Entry 3RT1 (X-ray diffraction, 2.80 A resolution); this record covers chains A and D of the 4 polymer chains in the assembly.

[Chain A (and D)]
Protein: PROTEIN (Glycogen [starch] synthase isoform 2)
From: Saccharomyces cerevisiae
Notes: EC 2.4.1.11; chain D of this document is another copy of the same molecule, construct and numbering; everything in this record applies to it too
UniProt: P27472 (GYS2_YEAST); residue numbers follow UniProt; this construct covers 1-705
Chain sequence (725 residues; each row starts with the number of its first residue; numbers below 1 keep their minus sign (Met-19 is residue -19)):
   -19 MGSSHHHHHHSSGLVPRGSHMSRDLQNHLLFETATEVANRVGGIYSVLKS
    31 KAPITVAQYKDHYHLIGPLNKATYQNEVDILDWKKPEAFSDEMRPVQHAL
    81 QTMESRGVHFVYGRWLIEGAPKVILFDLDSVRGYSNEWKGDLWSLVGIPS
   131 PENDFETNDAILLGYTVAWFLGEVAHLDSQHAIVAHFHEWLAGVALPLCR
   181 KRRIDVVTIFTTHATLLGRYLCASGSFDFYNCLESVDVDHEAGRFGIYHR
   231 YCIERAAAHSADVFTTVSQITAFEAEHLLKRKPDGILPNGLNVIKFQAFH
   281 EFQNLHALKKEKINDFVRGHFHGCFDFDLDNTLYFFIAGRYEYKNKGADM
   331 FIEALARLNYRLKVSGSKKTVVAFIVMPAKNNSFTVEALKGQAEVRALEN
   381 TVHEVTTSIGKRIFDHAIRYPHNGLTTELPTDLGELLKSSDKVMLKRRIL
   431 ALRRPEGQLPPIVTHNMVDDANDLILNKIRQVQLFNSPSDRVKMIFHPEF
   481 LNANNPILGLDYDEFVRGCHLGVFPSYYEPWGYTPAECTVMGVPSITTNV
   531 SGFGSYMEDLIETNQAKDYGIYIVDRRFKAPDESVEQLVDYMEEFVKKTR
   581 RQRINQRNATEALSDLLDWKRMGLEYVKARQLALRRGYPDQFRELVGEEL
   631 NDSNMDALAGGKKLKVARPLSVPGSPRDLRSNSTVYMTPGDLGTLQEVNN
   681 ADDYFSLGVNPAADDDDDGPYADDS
Unresolved in the structure: -19 to 1, 640-705 (chain D: -19 to 1, 206-207, 640-705)
Construct notes: expression tag (-19 to 0); engineered mutation Ala589 (Arg in P27472), Ala592 (Arg in P27472)
Residues lining bound ligands:
  - 6-O-phosphono-alpha-D-glucopyranose (G6P), molecule 1: His280, Glu281, Asn284
  - 6-O-phosphono-alpha-D-glucopyranose (G6P), molecule 2: Gln283, Asn284, His286, Ala287, Lys290, His500, Arg580, Arg583, Ile584, Arg587
UniProt features mapped onto this chain:
  - binding site (UDP): Arg20, Arg320, Thr514
  - binding site (UDP-alpha-D-glucose): His193, Arg199, Arg320, Glu509, Trp511, Gly512
  - binding site (alpha-D-glucose 6-phosphate): His280, Glu281, Gln283, His286, Lys290, His500, Arg583, Arg587
  - modified residue: Ser159 (Phosphoserine), Ser363 (Phosphoserine), Ser467 (Phosphoserine), Ser651 (Phosphoserine), Ser655 (Phosphoserine), Ser661 (Phosphoserine), Ser663 (Phosphoserine), Thr668 (Phosphothreonine)
From the paper describing this entry:
  - binding site for alpha-D-glucopyranose: Asp208, Asn211, Lys324, Arg337, Tyr340, Gln461, Val462, Gln463, Tyr507, Asn529, Glu538, Arg556, Phe558, Lys559, Pro561, Glu563
  - catalytic residues: Glu509 (citing earlier work)
  - mutagenesis - D208A/N211A/R556A, E333A/Y340A/Q461A: decreased stability
  - mutagenesis - W118A/W149A/H156A, D208A/N211A: decreased catalytic activity

[Interface between chain A and chain D]
Pairs across the interface (22):
  Ser363(A) - Lys370(D)
  Phe364(A) - Val366(D)
  Val366(A) - Phe364(D)
  Leu369(A) - Val366(D)  hydrophobic
  Leu369(A) - Leu369(D)  hydrophobic
  Lys370(A) - Ser363(D)  hydrogen bond
  Ala373(A) - Pro486(D)  hydrophobic
  Arg427(A) - Asn482(D)
  Arg427(A) - Ala483(D)
  Arg427(A) - Asn484(D)  hydrogen bond (backbone-side chain)
  Arg427(A) - Asp491(D)  salt bridge
  Arg428(A) - Ala483(D)  hydrogen bond (side chain-backbone)
  Arg428(A) - Asn484(D)
  Asn482(A) - Arg427(D)  hydrogen bond
  Ala483(A) - Arg427(D)
  Ala483(A) - Arg428(D)  hydrogen bond (backbone-side chain)
  Asn484(A) - Arg427(D)
  Asn484(A) - Arg428(D)
  Asn484(A) - Ala431(D)
  Pro486(A) - Lys370(D)
  Pro486(A) - Ala373(D)  hydrophobic
  Asp491(A) - Arg427(D)  salt bridge
Interface residues without a listed pair, chain A (15 interface residues in all): Thr365, Ala431
Interface residues without a listed pair, chain D (15 interface residues in all): Thr365

[In short]
Chain A and chain D each contribute 15 residues to their interface, with 5 hydrogen bonds and 2 salt bridges.
Among the polar pairs are Arg427(A)-Asp491(D), Lys370(A)-Ser363(D) and Arg427(A)-Asn484(D). Ligands of chain
A: 6-O-phosphono-alpha-D-glucopyranose. The paper reports the catalytic residue Glu509(A); D208A/N211A/R556A
and E333A/Y340A/Q461A of chain A reduce stability; 4 substitutions were tested in all.
Both chains are PROTEIN (Glycogen [starch] synthase isoform 2) (Saccharomyces cerevisiae). Entry 3RT1
(Maltodextarn bound activated state form of yeast glycogen synthase isoform 2) was determined by X-ray
diffraction together with 3RSZ from the same study.
